Entry 7SSQ (X-ray diffraction, 2.25 A resolution); this record covers chains A and B.

[Chain A]
Name: GP1
Organism: Zaire ebolavirus
Notes: fragment: EbzaA.19907.a.HE11
Reference sequence: Q05320 (VGP_EBOZM); the construct lacks a stretch of the UniProt sequence, so the offset changes along the chain: 32-312 = UniProt 32-312; 313-350 = UniProt 464-501
Amino-acid sequence (328 residues; row label = number of the first residue in the row; X marks 5 residues of unknown identity (built as UNK)):
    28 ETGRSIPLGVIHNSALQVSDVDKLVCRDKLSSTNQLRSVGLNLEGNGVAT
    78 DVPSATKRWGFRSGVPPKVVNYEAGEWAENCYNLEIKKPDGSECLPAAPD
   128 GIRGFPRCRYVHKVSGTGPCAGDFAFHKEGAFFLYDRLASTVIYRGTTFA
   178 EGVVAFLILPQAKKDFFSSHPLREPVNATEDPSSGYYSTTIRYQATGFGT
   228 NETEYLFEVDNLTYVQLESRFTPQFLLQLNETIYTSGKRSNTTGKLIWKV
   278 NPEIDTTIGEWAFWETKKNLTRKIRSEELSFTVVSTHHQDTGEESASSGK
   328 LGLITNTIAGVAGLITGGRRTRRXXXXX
Disordered / not traced: 28-31, 190-211, 280-287, 293-350
Disulfide bonds: Cys-108/Cys-135, Cys-121/Cys-147
Covalent attachments: N-acetylglucosamine (NAG) linked to Asn-228, Asn-238, Asn-257, Asn-268
Differences from the reference sequence: expression tag (28-31); engineered mutation Ala-42 (Thr in Q05320)
Small-molecule neighbours: ZQH ([(4R)-4-amino-3,3-dimethylpiperidin-1-yl][(1S,3R,5R,6Z,7S)-3-phenyl-6-(2-phenylethylidene)adamantan-1-yl]methanone): Ile-38, Leu-43, Arg-64, Val-66, Gly-67, Leu-68, Ala-101, Gly-102, Glu-103, Leu-184, Leu-186
UniProt features mapped onto this chain:
  - site: Leu-57 (Involved in receptor recognition and/or post-binding events), Leu-63 (Involved in receptor recognition and/or post-binding events), Arg-64 (Involved in receptor recognition and/or post-binding events), Phe-88 (Involved in receptor recognition and/or post-binding events), Lys-95 (Involved in receptor recognition and/or post-binding events), Ile-170 (Involved in receptor recognition and/or post-binding events), Arg-350 (Cleavage)
  - glycosylation (N-linked (GlcNAc...) asparagine): Asn-40, Asn-204, Asn-228, Asn-238, Asn-257, Asn-268, Asn-296

[Chain B]
Name: GP2
Organism: Zaire ebolavirus
Notes: fragment: EbzaA.19907.a.HE11 proteolyzed C-terminal domain
Reference sequence: Q05320 (VGP_EBOZM); residues 502-632 here = UniProt positions 502-632
Amino-acid sequence (168 residues; row label = number of the first residue in the row):
   502 EAIVNAQPKCNPNLHYWTTQDEGAAIGLAWIPYFGPAAEGIYIEGLMHNQ
   552 DGLICGLRQLANETTQALQLFLRATTELRTFSILNRKAIDFLLQRWGGTC
   602 HILGPDCCIEPADWTKNITDKIDQIIHDFVDGSGYIPEAPRDGQAYVRKD
   652 GEWVLLSTFLGTHHHHHH
Disordered / not traced: 629-669
Disulfide bonds: Cys-511/Cys-556, Cys-601/Cys-608
Covalent attachments: N-acetylglucosamine (NAG) linked to Asn-563
Differences from the reference sequence: engineered mutation Ala-613 (His in Q05320); expression tag (633-669)
Small-molecule neighbours: ZQH ([(4R)-4-amino-3,3-dimethylpiperidin-1-yl][(1S,3R,5R,6Z,7S)-3-phenyl-6-(2-phenylethylidene)adamantan-1-yl]methanone): Leu-515, Tyr-517, Thr-519, Thr-520, Gln-521, Asp-522, Ile-544, Met-548, Leu-554, Leu-558
UniProt features mapped onto this chain:
  - region: Gly-524 to Ala-539 (Fusion peptide)
  - glycosylation (N-linked (GlcNAc...) asparagine): Asn-563, Asn-618
  - mutagenesis: Cys-511 (C511G: Induces GP1 secretion. Complete loss of virus capability to enter into host cell), Gly-528 (G528R: Reduced infectivity), Leu-529 (L529A/R: Reduced infectivity), Ile-532 (I532A: Reduced infectivity; I532R: Almost complete loss of infectivity. No effect on transport of GP to the cell surface and incorporation onto virions), Phe-535 (F535A: Reduced infectivity; F535R: Almost complete loss of infectivity. No effect on transport of GP to the cell surface and incorporation onto virions), Gly-536 (G536A: Almost complete loss of infectivity. No effect on transport of GP to the cell surface and incorporation onto virions), Pro-537 (P537R: Almost complete loss of infectivity. No effect on transport of GP to the cell surface and incorporation onto virions), Cys-556 (C556S: Induces GP1 secretion. Complete loss of virus capability to enter into host cell), Asn-563 (N563D: Reduced levels of expression of GP, GP1 and GP2. 20% loss of virus capability to enter into host cell), Cys-601 (C601S: Induces GP1 secretion. Complete loss of virus capability to enter into host cell), Cys-608 (C608G: Induces GP1 secretion. Complete loss of virus capability to enter into host cell), Cys-609 (C609G: Induces GP1 secretion. Complete loss of virus capability to enter into host cell), 2 further mutagenesis entries in UniProt

[How chain A and chain B interact]
Residue-residue contacts (110):
  Ser-32(A) / Ala-568(B)
  Ile-33(A) / Ala-568(B)  hydrophobic
  Ile-33(A) / Phe-572(B)  hydrophobic
  Ile-33(A) / Lys-588(B)  hydrogen bond (backbone-side chain)
  Pro-34(A) / Thr-565(B)
  Gly-36(A) / Leu-561(B)
  Ile-38(A) / Leu-554(B)  hydrophobic
  Ser-41(A) / Asp-552(B)
  Leu-43(A) / Ile-504(B)  hydrophobic
  Leu-43(A) / Leu-554(B)
  Leu-43(A) / Gly-557(B)
  Leu-43(A) / Leu-558(B)
  Leu-43(A) / Leu-561(B)  hydrophobic
  Gln-44(A) / Glu-502(B)
  Gln-44(A) / Ala-503(B)
  Gln-44(A) / Ile-504(B)
  Val-45(A) / Glu-502(B)  hydrogen bond (backbone-backbone)
  Val-45(A) / Ile-504(B)  hydrophobic
  Val-45(A) / Leu-561(B)  hydrophobic
  Asp-47(A) / Glu-502(B)  hydrogen bond (side chain-backbone)
  Val-48(A) / Gln-595(B)  hydrogen bond (backbone-side chain)
  Lys-50(A) / Gln-595(B)
  Leu-51(A) / Gln-595(B)
  Leu-51(A) / Arg-596(B)
  Leu-51(A) / Asp-607(B)
  Val-52(A) / Arg-596(B)  hydrogen bond (backbone-side chain)
  Cys-53(A) / Cys-609(B)  disulfide
  Asp-55(A) / Phe-592(B)
  Leu-57(A) / Phe-592(B)  hydrophobic
  Leu-63(A) / Leu-585(B)
  Leu-63(A) / Ala-589(B)  hydrophobic
  Arg-64(A) / Thr-519(B)  hydrogen bond
  Arg-64(A) / Leu-585(B)
  Ser-65(A) / Leu-585(B)
  Leu-68(A) / Leu-558(B)  hydrophobic
  Leu-68(A) / Arg-559(B)
  Leu-68(A) / Ala-562(B)  hydrophobic
  Gly-72(A) / Lys-510(B)
  Gly-72(A) / Cys-511(B)
  Gly-72(A) / Asn-512(B)  hydrogen bond (backbone-backbone)
  Gly-72(A) / Arg-559(B)
  Asn-73(A) / Gln-508(B)
  Asn-73(A) / Pro-509(B)
  Asn-73(A) / Lys-510(B)  hydrogen bond (backbone-backbone)
  Asn-73(A) / Arg-559(B)
  Gly-74(A) / Lys-510(B)
  Lys-95(A) / Leu-573(B)  hydrogen bond (side chain-backbone)
  Lys-95(A) / Arg-574(B)
  Lys-95(A) / Thr-576(B)  hydrogen bond (side chain-backbone)
  Lys-95(A) / Glu-578(B)
  Val-96(A) / Leu-579(B)  hydrogen bond (backbone-backbone)
  Val-96(A) / Arg-580(B)
  Val-96(A) / Thr-581(B)  hydrogen bond (backbone-backbone)
  Val-97(A) / Thr-581(B)
  Val-97(A) / Ile-584(B)  hydrophobic
  Asn-98(A) / Thr-581(B)  hydrogen bond (backbone-backbone)
  Asn-98(A) / Phe-582(B)
  Glu-100(A) / Thr-519(B)  hydrogen bond (backbone-side chain)
  Glu-100(A) / Leu-585(B)
  Ala-101(A) / Trp-518(B)
  Ala-101(A) / Thr-519(B)
  Gly-102(A) / Tyr-517(B)
  Gly-102(A) / Trp-518(B)  hydrogen bond (backbone-backbone)
  Glu-103(A) / Leu-515(B)
  Glu-103(A) / His-516(B)
  Glu-103(A) / Trp-518(B)
  Glu-103(A) / Arg-559(B)  salt bridge
  Trp-104(A) / His-516(B)  hydrogen bond (backbone-backbone)
  Trp-104(A) / Tyr-517(B)  hydrogen bond (side chain-backbone)
  Trp-104(A) / Trp-518(B)
  Trp-104(A) / Glu-545(B)
  Pro-126(A) / Arg-580(B)
  Asp-127(A) / Arg-580(B)  hydrogen bond (backbone-side chain)
  Phe-132(A) / Trp-518(B)  hydrophobic
  Pro-133(A) / Trp-518(B)
  Pro-133(A) / Tyr-543(B)
  Arg-134(A) / Trp-518(B)
  Arg-134(A) / Tyr-543(B)
  Gly-157(A) / Thr-566(B)
  Gly-157(A) / Gln-570(B)  hydrogen bond (backbone-side chain)
  Ala-158(A) / Gln-570(B)
  Phe-159(A) / Thr-566(B)
  Phe-159(A) / Leu-569(B)  hydrophobic
  Phe-159(A) / Gln-570(B)
  Phe-159(A) / Leu-573(B)  hydrophobic
  Asp-163(A) / Tyr-543(B)  hydrogen bond
  Arg-164(A) / Thr-520(B)
  Arg-164(A) / Ile-542(B)
  Arg-164(A) / Tyr-543(B)
  Leu-165(A) / Phe-582(B)  hydrophobic
  Thr-168(A) / Gln-570(B)
  Val-180(A) / Ala-562(B)  hydrophobic
  Val-180(A) / Asn-563(B)
  Val-180(A) / Thr-566(B)
  Val-181(A) / Ala-562(B)
  Val-181(A) / Thr-565(B)
  Val-181(A) / Leu-569(B)  hydrophobic
  Ala-182(A) / Leu-558(B)  hydrophobic
  Ala-182(A) / Leu-561(B)  hydrophobic
  Ala-182(A) / Ala-562(B)  hydrophobic
  Phe-183(A) / Thr-565(B)
  Phe-183(A) / Ile-584(B)  hydrophobic
  Phe-183(A) / Leu-585(B)  hydrophobic
  Leu-184(A) / Leu-558(B)  hydrophobic
  Leu-184(A) / Leu-561(B)  hydrophobic
  Ala-289(A) / Lys-510(B)
  Trp-291(A) / Cys-511(B)
  Trp-291(A) / Asn-512(B)
  Trp-291(A) / Pro-513(B)
  Glu-292(A) / Lys-510(B)  salt bridge
Other interface residues (no listed pair), chain A (63 interface residues in all): Leu-35, Ala-42, Thr-60, Val-66, Asn-69, Tyr-99, Gly-128, Ile-129, Arg-130, Phe-290
Other interface residues (no listed pair), chain B (56 interface residues in all): Asn-514, Ala-539, Glu-540, Glu-564, Asn-586, Pro-606, Cys-608
Inter-chain disulfides: Cys-53(A)/Cys-609(B)

[Overview]
63 residues of chain A and 56 residues of chain B are in contact; the contacts include 1 disulfide bond, 20
hydrogen bonds and 2 salt bridges. Polar pairs include Glu-103(A)/Arg-559(B), Glu-292(A)/Lys-510(B) and
Ile-33(A)/Lys-588(B). Compound ZQH is bound between chain A and chain B.
Here chain A is GP1 and chain B is GP2, both from Zaire ebolavirus. Entry 7SSQ (Crystal Structure of Ebola
zaire Envelope glycoprotein GP in complex with compound ARN0075231) was determined by X-ray diffraction.
